8D5F - chains A and P of the 3 polymer chains in the assembly; structure by X-ray diffraction, 2.31 A resolution.

== Chain A ==
Molecule: H-2 class I histocompatibility antigen, D-D alpha chain
Organism: Mus musculus
Reference sequence: P01900 (HA12_MOUSE); residues 2-275 here correspond to UniProt positions 26-299 (UniProt number = residue number + 24)
Amino-acid sequence (274 residues; each row starts with the number of its first residue):
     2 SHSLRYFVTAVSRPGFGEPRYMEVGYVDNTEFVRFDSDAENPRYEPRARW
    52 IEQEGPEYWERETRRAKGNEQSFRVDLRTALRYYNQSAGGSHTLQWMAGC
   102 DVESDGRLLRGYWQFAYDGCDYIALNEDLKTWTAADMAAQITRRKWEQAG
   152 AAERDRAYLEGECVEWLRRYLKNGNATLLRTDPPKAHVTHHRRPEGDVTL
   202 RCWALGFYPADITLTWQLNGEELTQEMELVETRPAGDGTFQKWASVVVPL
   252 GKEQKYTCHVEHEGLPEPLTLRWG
Disordered / not traced: 275
Disulfides: Cys-101/Cys-164, Cys-203/Cys-259
UniProt features mapped onto this chain:
  - region: Gly-275 (Connecting peptide)
  - glycosylation (N-linked (GlcNAc...) asparagine): Asn-86, Asn-176

== Chain P ==
Molecule: Transcription initiation factor IIB
Notes: EC 2.3.1.48
Reference sequence: P62915 (TF2B_MOUSE); residues 1-9 here correspond to UniProt positions 88-96 (UniProt number = residue number + 87)
Amino-acid sequence (9 residues; row label = number of the first residue in the row):
     1 TGAARFDEF
Construct notes: conflict Arg-5 (Ser92 in P62915)

== Interface between chain A and chain P ==
Residue-residue contacts (43; chain A residue first):
  Tyr-7(A) with Thr-1(P), hydrogen bond (side chain-backbone); Gly-2(P), hydrogen bond (side chain-backbone)
  Tyr-59(A) with Thr-1(P)
  Glu-63(A) with Thr-1(P); Gly-2(P), hydrogen bond (side chain-backbone)
  Arg-66(A) with Gly-2(P); Ala-3(P), hydrogen bond (side chain-backbone)
  Asn-70(A) with Ala-3(P), hydrogen bond (side chain-backbone); Ala-4(P); Arg-5(P), hydrogen bond (side chain-backbone)
  Ser-73(A) with Arg-5(P)
  Phe-74(A) with Arg-5(P)
  Val-76(A) with Glu-8(P)
  Asp-77(A) with Arg-5(P), salt bridge; Glu-8(P); Phe-9(P), hydrogen bond (side chain-backbone)
  Thr-80(A) with Phe-9(P)
  Tyr-84(A) with Phe-9(P), hydrogen bond (side chain-backbone)
  Leu-95(A) with Phe-9(P), hydrophobic
  Trp-97(A) with Ala-3(P); Arg-5(P)
  Trp-114(A) with Ala-3(P), hydrophobic; Ala-4(P)
  Phe-116(A) with Arg-5(P); Phe-9(P), hydrophobic
  Tyr-123(A) with Phe-9(P), hydrophobic
  Thr-143(A) with Phe-9(P), hydrogen bond (side chain-backbone)
  Lys-146(A) with Glu-8(P); Phe-9(P), hydrogen bond (side chain-backbone)
  Trp-147(A) with Asp-7(P); Glu-8(P), hydrogen bond (side chain-backbone); Phe-9(P), hydrophobic
  Ala-150(A) with Asp-7(P)
  Ala-152(A) with Asp-7(P)
  Arg-155(A) with Phe-6(P); Asp-7(P), salt bridge
  Tyr-159(A) with Thr-1(P), hydrogen bond (side chain-backbone); Gly-2(P); Ala-3(P)
  Glu-163(A) with Thr-1(P), hydrogen bond; Gly-2(P)
  Trp-167(A) with Thr-1(P)
  Tyr-171(A) with Thr-1(P), hydrogen bond (side chain-backbone)
Also at the interface, not in a pair above, chain A (29 interface residues in all): Leu-5, Arg-62, Ala-99
From the paper, about this interface:
  - specific contacts: Phe-74(A)/Arg-5(P) (cation-pi contact), Asp-77(A)/Arg-5(P) (salt bridge)

== Summary ==
Chain A and chain P form an interface of 29 and 9 residues respectively; the contacts include 14 hydrogen
bonds and 2 salt bridges. Polar pairs include Asp-77(A)/Arg-5(P), Arg-155(A)/Asp-7(P) and Tyr-7(A)/Thr-1(P).
The authors report a cation-pi contact between Phe-74(A) and Arg-5(P); a salt bridge between Asp-77(A) and
Arg-5(P).
Chain A is H-2 class I histocompatibility antigen, D-D alpha chain (Mus musculus) and chain P is Transcription
initiation factor IIB; the structure, The complex of Gtf2b neoantigen TGAARFDEF Presented by H2-Dd, was
determined by X-ray diffraction, deposited together with 8D5E and 8D5K.
